Entry 2OFE (X-ray diffraction, 1.70 A resolution); this record covers chains A and B.

[Chain A (and B)]
Molecule: Sclerotium rolfsii lectin
Organism: Athelia rolfsii
Notes: chain B of this document is another copy of the same molecule, construct and numbering; everything in this record applies to it too
Sequence (142 residues; row label = number of the first residue in the row; numbering starts at 0):
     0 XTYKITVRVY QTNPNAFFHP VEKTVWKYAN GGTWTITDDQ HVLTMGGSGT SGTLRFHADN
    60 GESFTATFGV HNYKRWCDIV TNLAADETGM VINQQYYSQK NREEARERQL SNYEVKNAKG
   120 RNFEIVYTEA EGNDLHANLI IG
Modified / non-standard residues: ACE (acetyl group) at position 0
Residues lining bound ligands: N-acetylglucosamine (NAG; 2-acetamido-2-deoxy-beta-D-glucopyranose): Asp77, Ile78, Val79, Thr80, Asn81, Tyr95, Asn100, Arg101, Ala104, Tyr112, Val114, Lys115

[Interface between chain A and chain B]
Contacting residue pairs (41):
  His18(A) with Thr34(B)
  Pro19(A) with Trp33(B)
  Val20(A) with Thr32(B); Trp33(B), hydrogen bond (backbone-backbone)
  Glu21(A) with Lys22(B); Thr23(B); Val24(B), hydrogen bond (side chain-backbone)
  Lys22(A) with Glu21(B); Lys22(B), hydrogen bond (backbone-backbone)
  Thr23(A) with Glu21(B); Thr23(B)
  Val24(A) with Glu21(B), hydrogen bond (backbone-side chain); Arg54(B); Thr87(B), hydrogen bond (backbone-side chain); Met89(B)
  Trp25(A) with Thr87(B); Met89(B), hydrophobic
  Lys26(A) with Asp85(B); Val90(B)
  Asn29(A) with Ala84(B)
  Gly30(A) with Ala84(B)
  Gly31(A) with Arg54(B), hydrogen bond (backbone-side chain)
  Thr32(A) with Val20(B)
  Trp33(A) with Pro19(B); Val20(B), hydrogen bond (backbone-backbone)
  Arg54(A) with Val24(B); Gly31(B), hydrogen bond (side chain-backbone)
  Ala84(A) with Asn29(B); Gly30(B)
  Asp85(A) with Lys26(B)
  Thr87(A) with Val24(B), hydrogen bond (side chain-backbone); Trp25(B)
  Met89(A) with Val24(B); Trp25(B), hydrophobic; Met89(B); Asn92(B); Gln93(B)
  Val90(A) with Lys26(B)
  Asn92(A) with Met89(B)
  Gln93(A) with Met89(B); Gln93(B)
Other interface residues (no listed pair), chain A (23 interface residues in all): Thr34
Other interface residues (no listed pair), chain B (24 interface residues in all): His18, His56

[In short]
The interface between chain A and chain B involves 23 residues on one side and 24 on the other, with 9
hydrogen bonds. Polar contacts include Glu21(A)-Val24(B), Val24(A)-Thr87(B) and Gly31(A)-Arg54(B). Chain A
binds N-acetylglucosamine.
Both chains are Sclerotium rolfsii lectin (Athelia rolfsii). Entry 2OFE (The Crystal structure of Sclerotium
rolfsii lectin in complex with N-acetyl-D-glucosamine) was determined by X-ray diffraction, deposited together
with 2OFC and 2OFD.
